6RIR - chains A and C of the 4 polymer chains in the assembly; structure by X-ray diffraction, 1.77 A resolution.

Chain A:
Molecule: Ras-related protein Rab-8A
Organism: Homo sapiens
Reference sequence: P61006 (RAB8A_HUMAN); residue numbers follow UniProt; this construct covers 1-181
Amino-acid sequence (184 residues; numbered -2 to 181; the number before each row is that of its first residue; numbers below 1 keep their minus sign (Gly-2 is residue -2)):
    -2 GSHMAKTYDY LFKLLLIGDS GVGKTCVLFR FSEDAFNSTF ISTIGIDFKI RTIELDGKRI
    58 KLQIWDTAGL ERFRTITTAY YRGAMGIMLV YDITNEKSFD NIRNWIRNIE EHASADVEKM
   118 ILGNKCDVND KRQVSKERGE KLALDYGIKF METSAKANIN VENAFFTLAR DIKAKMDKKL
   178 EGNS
Unresolved in the structure: -2 to 3, 177-181
Modified / non-standard residues: Thr72 (phosphothreonine; TPO)
Differences from the reference sequence: expression tag (-2 to 0); engineered mutation Leu67 (Gln in P61006)
Ion coordination: Mg2+: Thr22, Thr40 (together with GTP)
Small-molecule neighbours: GTP (guanosine-5'-triphosphate): Asp16, Ser17, Gly18, Val19, Gly20, Lys21, Thr22, Cys23, Phe33, Asn34, Ser35, Thr36, Phe37, Ile38, Ser39, Thr40, Thr64, Ala65, Gly66, Asn121, Lys122, Asp124, Val125, Ser151, Ala152, Lys153
Curated features (UniProtKB/Swiss-Prot):
  - motif: Asp31 to Phe45 (Switch 1), Asp63 to Gly80 (Switch 2)
  - binding site (GTP): Ser17, Gly18, Val19, Gly20, Lys21, Thr22, Cys23, Ser35, Ser39, Thr40, Gly66, Asn121, Lys122, Asp124, Ala152, Lys153
  - binding site (Mg(2+)): Thr22, Thr40, Asp63
  - modified residue: Thr72 (Phosphothreonine), Ser181 (Phosphoserine)
  - mutagenesis: Thr22 (T22N: Loss of interaction with MICAL1. Loss of GRAF1/ARHGAP26 and GRAF2/ARHGAP10 tubular localization. Loss of E-cadherin and MMP14 export. Stimulates interaction with RPGR), Thr72 (T72A: Loss of phosphorylation. No effect on the binding of GDP or GTP. Localizes primarily to the Golgi complex but does not affect membrane localization ...)
From the paper describing this entry:
  - post-translational modification sites: Thr72
  - mutagenesis - T4A, K58A: unchanged binding to RILP-like protein 2 (chain C)
  - mutagenesis - T22N: abolished binding to RILP-like protein 2 (chain C)
  - mutagenesis - T22N: decreased expression

Chain C:
Molecule: RILP-like protein 2
Organism: Homo sapiens
Reference sequence: Q969X0 (RIPL2_HUMAN); residues 129-165 here = UniProt positions 129-165
Amino-acid sequence (43 residues; each row starts with the number of its first residue):
   123 HHHHHHNRPR FTLQELRDVL QERNKLKSQL LVVQEELQCY KSG
Unresolved in the structure: 123-127, 160-165
Differences from the reference sequence: expression tag (123-128)
Curated features (UniProtKB/Swiss-Prot):
  - mutagenesis: Arg130 (R130E: Loss of interaction with RAB8A, RAB10 and RAB12), Arg132 (R132E: Loss of interaction with RAB8A, RAB10 and RAB12), Lys149 (K149E: Loss of interaction with RAB8A, RAB10 and RAB12)
From the paper describing this entry:
  - self-association interface (contacts with another copy of this molecule); pairs are residue here / residue on that copy: Arg132-Phe133 (backbone contact), Asn129
  - contacts within the chain: Thr134-Glu137 (hydrogen bond)
  - mutagenesis - R130A, R130E, R130K, R130Q: decreased binding to Ras-related protein Rab-8A (chain A)
  - mutagenesis - P131A: unchanged binding to Ras-related protein Rab-8A (chain A)
  - mutagenesis - R130A, R130E, R130K, R130Q: decreased binding to pRab8a

How chain A and chain C interact:
Contacting residue pairs - 9 pairs, chain A then chain C:
  Ile41(A) with Glu137(C); Asp140(C); Val141(C), hydrophobic
  Arg69(A) with Arg132(C), hydrogen bond (backbone-side chain); Phe133(C); Glu137(C), salt bridge
  Phe70(A) with Phe133(C), hydrophobic; Glu137(C)
  Thr72(A) with Arg132(C)
Interface residues without a listed pair, chain A (5 interface residues in all): Ile73
From the paper, about this interface:
  - pairs named by the authors: Phe70(A)-Phe133(C) (hydrophobic contact), Ile73(A)-Phe133(C) (hydrophobic contact), Arg132(C)-Thr72(A)
  - interface residues, chain A: Ile41(A)

Summary:
The chain A/chain C interface involves 5 residues from each chain; the contacts include 1 hydrogen bond and 1
salt bridge. Polar contacts include Arg69(A)-Glu137(C) and Arg69(A)-Arg132(C). The authors report hydrophobic
contacts between Phe70(A) and Phe133(C) and Ile73(A) and Phe133(C); a contact between Arg132(C) and Thr72(A).
From the paper: R130A, R130E and R130K of chain C, among others, reduce binding to Ras-related protein Rab-8A
(chain A); the interface residue Ile41(A); 8 substitutions were tested in all.
Chain A is Ras-related protein Rab-8A and chain C is RILP-like protein 2, both from Homo sapiens; the
structure, Crystal structure of phosphorylated Rab8a in complex with the Rab-binding domain of RILPL2, was
determined by X-ray diffraction.
